6JVV - chains A and B; structure by X-ray diffraction, 1.51 A resolution.

# Chain A (and B)
Protein: maleylpyruvate hydrolase
Organism: Sphingobium sp. (strain NBRC 103272 / SYK-6)
Notes: chain B of this document is another copy of the same molecule, construct and numbering; everything in this record applies to it too
UniProt: G2IPX5 (G2IPX5_SPHSK); residue numbers follow UniProt; this construct covers 1-295
Chain sequence (303 residues; numbered 1 to 303; the number before each row is that of its first residue):
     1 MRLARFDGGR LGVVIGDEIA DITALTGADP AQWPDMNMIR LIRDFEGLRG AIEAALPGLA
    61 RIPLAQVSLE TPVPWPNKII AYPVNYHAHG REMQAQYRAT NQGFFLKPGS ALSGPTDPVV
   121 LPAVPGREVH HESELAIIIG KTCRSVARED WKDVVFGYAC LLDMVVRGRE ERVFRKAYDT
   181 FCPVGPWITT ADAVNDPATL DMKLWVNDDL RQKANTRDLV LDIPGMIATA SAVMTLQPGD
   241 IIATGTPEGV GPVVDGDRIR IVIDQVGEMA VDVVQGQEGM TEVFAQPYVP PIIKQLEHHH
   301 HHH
Unresolved in the structure: 89-102, 169-171, 277-303 (chain B: 93-100, 170-171, 277-303)
Sequence notes: expression tag (296-303)

# Chain A / chain B interface
Pairs across the interface - 69 pairs, chain A then chain B:
  Trp33(A) - Ile39(B)  hydrophobic
  Trp33(A) - Arg40(B)  hydrogen bond (backbone-side chain)
  Trp33(A) - Arg43(B)
  Trp33(A) - Gln237(B)
  Trp33(A) - Pro238(B)  hydrophobic
  Pro34(A) - Met36(B)  hydrophobic
  Pro34(A) - Ile39(B)  hydrophobic
  Pro34(A) - Arg40(B)
  Met36(A) - Pro34(B)
  Met36(A) - Met36(B)  hydrophobic
  Met36(A) - Trp75(B)
  Ile39(A) - Trp33(B)  hydrophobic
  Ile39(A) - Pro34(B)  hydrophobic
  Ile39(A) - Trp75(B)  hydrophobic
  Arg40(A) - Trp33(B)  hydrogen bond (side chain-backbone)
  Arg40(A) - Pro34(B)
  Arg43(A) - Trp33(B)
  Trp75(A) - Met36(B)
  Trp75(A) - Ile39(B)  hydrophobic
  Trp75(A) - Trp75(B)  hydrogen bond (backbone-side chain)
  Trp75(A) - Pro76(B)
  Trp75(A) - Asn77(B)
  Trp75(A) - Gln237(B)
  Pro76(A) - Trp75(B)
  Asn77(A) - Trp75(B)
  Asn77(A) - Ser110(B)  hydrogen bond (side chain-backbone)
  Lys78(A) - Pro108(B)
  Lys78(A) - Ser110(B)
  Gly103(A) - Arg172(B)
  Phe104(A) - Val173(B)
  Phe104(A) - Phe174(B)  hydrophobic
  Leu106(A) - Leu106(B)
  Leu106(A) - Lys107(B)
  Leu106(A) - Pro108(B)
  Lys107(A) - Leu106(B)
  Pro108(A) - Lys78(B)
  Pro108(A) - Leu106(B)
  Pro108(A) - Met234(B)  hydrophobic
  Gly109(A) - Asn77(B)
  Ser110(A) - Asn77(B)  hydrogen bond (backbone-side chain)
  Ser110(A) - Lys78(B)
  Ser110(A) - Met234(B)
  Ser110(A) - Thr235(B)
  Arg144(A) - Asp179(B)  salt bridge
  Arg172(A) - Asn101(B)
  Arg172(A) - Gln102(B)
  Val173(A) - Phe104(B)
  Phe174(A) - Phe104(B)  hydrophobic
  Phe174(A) - Val233(B)
  Ala177(A) - Val233(B)
  Ala177(A) - Met234(B)
  Tyr178(A) - Val233(B)
  Asp179(A) - Arg144(B)  salt bridge
  Asp179(A) - Val233(B)  hydrogen bond (backbone-backbone)
  Asp179(A) - Met234(B)
  Asp179(A) - Thr235(B)  hydrogen bond
  Val233(A) - Phe174(B)
  Val233(A) - Ala177(B)
  Val233(A) - Tyr178(B)
  Val233(A) - Asp179(B)  hydrogen bond (backbone-backbone)
  Met234(A) - Pro108(B)  hydrophobic
  Met234(A) - Ser110(B)
  Met234(A) - Ala177(B)
  Met234(A) - Asp179(B)
  Thr235(A) - Ser110(B)
  Thr235(A) - Asp179(B)  hydrogen bond
  Gln237(A) - Trp33(B)
  Gln237(A) - Trp75(B)
  Pro238(A) - Trp33(B)  hydrophobic
Also at the interface, not in a pair above, chain A (31 interface residues in all): Phe105, Ala232
Also at the interface, not in a pair above, chain B (32 interface residues in all): Phe105, Gly109, Ala232

# In short
The interface between chain A and chain B involves 31 residues on one side and 32 on the other, with 9
hydrogen bonds and 2 salt bridges. Polar contacts include Arg144(A)-Asp179(B), Trp33(A)-Arg40(B) and
Trp75(A)-Trp75(B).
Chain A and chain B are both maleylpyruvate hydrolase (Sphingobium sp. (strain NBRC 103272 / SYK-6)); the
structure, Crystal structure of maleylpyruvate hydrolase from Sphingobium.sp SYK-6, was determined by X-ray
diffraction together with 6JVW from the same study.
